7U5S - chains A and B; structure by electron microscopy, 4.16 A resolution (low resolution: residue-level contacts below are approximate; hydrogen-bond / salt-bridge calls are withheld).

== Chain A (and B) ==
Name: Pentafunctional AROM polypeptide
Organism: Candida albicans
Notes: EC 4.2.3.4, 2.5.1.19, 2.7.1.71, 4.2.1.10, 1.1.1.25; chain B of this document is another copy of the same molecule, construct and numbering; everything in this record applies to it too
UniProt: Q5AME2 (ARO1_CANAL); numbering as in UniProt (aligned over 1-1551)
Sequence (1551 residues; row label = number of the first residue in the row):
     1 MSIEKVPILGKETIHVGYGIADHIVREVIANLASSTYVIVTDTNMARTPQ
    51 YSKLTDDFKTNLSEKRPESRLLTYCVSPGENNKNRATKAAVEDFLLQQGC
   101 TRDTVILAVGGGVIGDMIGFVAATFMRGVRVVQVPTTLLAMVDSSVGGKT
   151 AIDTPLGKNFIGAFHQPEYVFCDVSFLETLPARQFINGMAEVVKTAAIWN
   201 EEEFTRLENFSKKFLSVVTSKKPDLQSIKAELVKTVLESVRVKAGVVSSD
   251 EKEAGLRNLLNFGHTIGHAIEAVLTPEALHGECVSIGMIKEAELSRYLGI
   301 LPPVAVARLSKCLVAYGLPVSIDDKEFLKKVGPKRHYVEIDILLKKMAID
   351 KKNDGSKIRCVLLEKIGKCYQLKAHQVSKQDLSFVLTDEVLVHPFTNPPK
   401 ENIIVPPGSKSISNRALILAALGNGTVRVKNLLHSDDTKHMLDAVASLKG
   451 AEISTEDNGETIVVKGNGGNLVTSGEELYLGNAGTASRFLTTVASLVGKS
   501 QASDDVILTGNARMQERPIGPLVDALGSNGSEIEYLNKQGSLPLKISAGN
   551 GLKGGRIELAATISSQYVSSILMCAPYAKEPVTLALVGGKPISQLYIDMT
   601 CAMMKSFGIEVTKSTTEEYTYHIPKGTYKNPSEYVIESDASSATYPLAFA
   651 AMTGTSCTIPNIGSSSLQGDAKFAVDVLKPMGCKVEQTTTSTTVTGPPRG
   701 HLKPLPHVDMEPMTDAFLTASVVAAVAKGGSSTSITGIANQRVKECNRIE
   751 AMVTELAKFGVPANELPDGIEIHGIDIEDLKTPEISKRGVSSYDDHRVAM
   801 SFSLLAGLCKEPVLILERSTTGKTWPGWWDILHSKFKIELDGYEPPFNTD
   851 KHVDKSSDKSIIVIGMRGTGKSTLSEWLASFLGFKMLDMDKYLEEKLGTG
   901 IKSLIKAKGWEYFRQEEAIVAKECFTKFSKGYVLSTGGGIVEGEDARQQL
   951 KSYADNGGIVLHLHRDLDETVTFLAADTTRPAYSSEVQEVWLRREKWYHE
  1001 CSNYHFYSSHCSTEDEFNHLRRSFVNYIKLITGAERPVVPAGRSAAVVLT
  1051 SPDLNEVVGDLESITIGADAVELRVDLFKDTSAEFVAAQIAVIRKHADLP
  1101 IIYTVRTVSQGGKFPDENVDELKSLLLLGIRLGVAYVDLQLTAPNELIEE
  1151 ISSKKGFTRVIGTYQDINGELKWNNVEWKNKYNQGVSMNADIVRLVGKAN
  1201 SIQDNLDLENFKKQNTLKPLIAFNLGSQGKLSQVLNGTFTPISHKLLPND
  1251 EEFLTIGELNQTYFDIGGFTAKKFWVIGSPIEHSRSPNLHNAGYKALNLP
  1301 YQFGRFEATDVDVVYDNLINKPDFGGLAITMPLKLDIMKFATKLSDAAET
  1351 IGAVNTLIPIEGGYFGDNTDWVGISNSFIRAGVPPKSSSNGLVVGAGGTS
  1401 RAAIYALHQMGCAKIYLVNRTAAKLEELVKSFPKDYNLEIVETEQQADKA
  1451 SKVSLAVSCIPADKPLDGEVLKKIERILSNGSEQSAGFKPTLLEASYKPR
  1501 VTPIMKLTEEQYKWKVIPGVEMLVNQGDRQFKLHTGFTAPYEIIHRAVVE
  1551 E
Not modelled in the structure: 1, 251-255, 348-357, 635-637, 847-856, 965-984, 1551 (chain B: 1, 251-253, 348-357, 636-638, 847-856, 967-984, 1551)
Curated features (UniProtKB/Swiss-Prot):
  - active site: E253 (Proton acceptor), H268 (Proton acceptor), R1194 (Schiff-base intermediate with substrate)
  - binding site (NAD(+)): D42 to N44, E80 to K83, G111 to V113, D116, T136, T137, K158, F176 to T179, N187
  - binding site (7-phospho-2-dehydro-3-deoxy-D-arabino-heptonate): R127, D143, K149, N159, E191 to K194, K243, R257 to N261, H264, H280, K351
  - binding site (Zn(2+)): E191, H264, H280
  - binding site (ATP): G865 to S872

== Chain A / chain B interface ==
Residue-residue contacts (79; chain A residue first):
  R85(A) - A89(B)
  R85(A) - E92(B)
  R85(A) - D93(B)
  A89(A) - R85(B)
  E92(A) - R85(B)
  E92(A) - I161(B)
  D93(A) - R85(B)
  D93(A) - L156(B)
  L96(A) - T154(B)
  L96(A) - L156(B)
  L96(A) - F160(B)
  Q97(A) - L156(B)
  F120(A) - T124(B)
  A123(A) - G162(B)
  T124(A) - F120(B)
  T124(A) - I161(B)
  T124(A) - G162(B)
  F125(A) - I161(B)
  M126(A) - F160(B)
  R127(A) - K149(B)
  R127(A) - T150(B)
  R127(A) - A151(B)
  R127(A) - N159(B)
  R127(A) - F160(B)
  R127(A) - G162(B)
  R127(A) - A163(B)
  R127(A) - F164(B)
  K149(A) - R127(B)
  T150(A) - R127(B)
  T154(A) - D93(B)
  L156(A) - D93(B)
  L156(A) - Q97(B)
  N159(A) - R127(B)
  F160(A) - L96(B)
  F160(A) - M126(B)
  I161(A) - E92(B)
  I161(A) - L96(B)
  I161(A) - T124(B)
  I161(A) - F125(B)
  G162(A) - A123(B)
  G162(A) - T124(B)
  G162(A) - R127(B)
  F164(A) - R102(B)
  F164(A) - R127(B)
  I1202(A) - L1235(B)
  I1202(A) - Y1263(B)
  I1202(A) - I1266(B)
  I1202(A) - G1267(B)
  I1202(A) - G1268(B)
  Q1203(A) - K1213(B)
  L1206(A) - L1206(B)
  L1206(A) - E1209(B)
  E1209(A) - L1206(B)
  N1210(A) - N1210(B)
  K1213(A) - Q1203(B)
  S1227(A) - G1267(B)
  Q1228(A) - G1267(B)
  Q1228(A) - T1270(B)
  K1230(A) - F1264(B)
  K1230(A) - D1265(B)
  K1230(A) - I1266(B)
  L1231(A) - L1231(B)
  L1231(A) - I1266(B)
  L1235(A) - I1202(B)
  L1235(A) - L1206(B)
  T1262(A) - D1265(B)
  Y1263(A) - I1202(B)
  F1264(A) - K1230(B)
  D1265(A) - K1230(B)
  D1265(A) - T1262(B)
  I1266(A) - K1230(B)
  I1266(A) - L1231(B)
  I1266(A) - T1262(B)
  I1266(A) - I1266(B)
  G1267(A) - S1227(B)
  G1267(A) - Q1228(B)
  G1268(A) - I1202(B)
  T1270(A) - S1227(B)
  T1270(A) - Q1228(B)
Interface residues without a listed pair, chain A (45 interface residues in all): K88, A151, A163, N1205, D1207
Interface residues without a listed pair, chain B (47 interface residues in all): K88, D116, N1205, D1207

== Summary ==
Chain A and chain B form an interface of 45 and 47 residues respectively. From UniProt: 3 active-site
residues, 19 NAD+-binding residues, 17 residues binding 7-phospho-2-dehydro-3-deoxy-D-arabino-heptonate and 3
Zn2+-binding residues on chain A.
Both chains are Pentafunctional AROM polypeptide (Candida albicans). Entry 7U5S (CryoEM structure of the
Candida albicans Aro1 dimer) was determined by electron microscopy together with 7U5T, 7U5U, 7TBU, 7TBV and
6C5C from the same study.
